Entry 9CLN (electron microscopy, 4.13 A resolution (low resolution: residue-level contacts below are approximate; hydrogen-bond / salt-bridge calls are withheld)); this record covers chains J and Z of the 4 polymer chains in the assembly.

# Chain J
Molecule: Hexon protein
Organism: Human adenovirus 5
UniProt: P04133 (CAPSH_ADE05); numbering as in UniProt (aligned over 1-952)
Amino-acid sequence (952 residues; row label = number of the first residue in the row):
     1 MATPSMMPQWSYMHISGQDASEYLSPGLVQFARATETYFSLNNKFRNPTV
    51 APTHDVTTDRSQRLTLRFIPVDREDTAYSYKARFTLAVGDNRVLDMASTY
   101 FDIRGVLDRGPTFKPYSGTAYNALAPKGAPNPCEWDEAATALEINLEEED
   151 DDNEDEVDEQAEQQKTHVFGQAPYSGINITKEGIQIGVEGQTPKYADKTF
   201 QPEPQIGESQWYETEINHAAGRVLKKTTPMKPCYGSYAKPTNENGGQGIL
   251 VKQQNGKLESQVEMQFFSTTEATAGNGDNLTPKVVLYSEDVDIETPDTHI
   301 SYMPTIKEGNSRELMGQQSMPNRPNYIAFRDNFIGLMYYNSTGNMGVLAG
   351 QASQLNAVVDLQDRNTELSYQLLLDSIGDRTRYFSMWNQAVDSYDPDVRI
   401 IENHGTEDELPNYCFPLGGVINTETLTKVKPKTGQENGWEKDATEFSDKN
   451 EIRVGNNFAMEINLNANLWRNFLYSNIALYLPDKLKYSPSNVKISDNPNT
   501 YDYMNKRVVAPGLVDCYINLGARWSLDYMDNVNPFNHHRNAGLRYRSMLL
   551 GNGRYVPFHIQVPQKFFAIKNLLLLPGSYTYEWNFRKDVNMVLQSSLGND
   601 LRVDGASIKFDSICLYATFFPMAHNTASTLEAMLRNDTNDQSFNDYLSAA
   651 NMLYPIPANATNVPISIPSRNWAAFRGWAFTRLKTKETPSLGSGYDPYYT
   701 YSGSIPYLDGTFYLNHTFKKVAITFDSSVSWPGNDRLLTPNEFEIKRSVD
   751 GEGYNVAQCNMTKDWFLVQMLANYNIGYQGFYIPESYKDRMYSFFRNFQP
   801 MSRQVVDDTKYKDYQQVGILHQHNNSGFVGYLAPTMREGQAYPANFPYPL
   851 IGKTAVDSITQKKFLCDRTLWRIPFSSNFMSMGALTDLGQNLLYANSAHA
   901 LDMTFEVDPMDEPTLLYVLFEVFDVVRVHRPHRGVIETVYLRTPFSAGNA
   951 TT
Not modelled in the structure: 1, 139-163, 952
Curated features (UniProtKB/Swiss-Prot):
  - site: Gly777 (Involved in interaction with pre-protein VI)
  - modified residue: Ala2 (N-acetylalanine), Ser175 (Phosphoserine), Tyr940 (Phosphotyrosine)

# Chain Z
Molecule: Prothrombin
Organism: Homo sapiens
Notes: EC 3.4.21.5
UniProt: P00734 (THRB_HUMAN); residues -42 to 579 here correspond to UniProt positions 1-622 (UniProt number = residue number + 43)
Amino-acid sequence (622 residues; row label = number of the first residue in the row; numbers below 1 keep their minus sign (Met-42 is residue -42)):
   -42 MAHVRGLQLPGCLALAALCSLVHSQHVFLAPQQARSLLQRVRRANTFLEE
     8 VRKGNLERECVEETCSYEEAFEALESSTATDVFWAKYTACETARTPRDKL
    58 AACLEGNCAEGLGTNYRGHVNITRSGIECQLWRSRYPHKPEINSTTHPGA
   108 DLQENFCRNPDSSTTGPWCYTTDPTVRRQECSIPVCGQDQVTVAMTPRSE
   158 GSSVNLSPPLEQCVPDRGQQYQGRLAVTTHGLPCLAWASAQAKALSKHQD
   208 FNSAVQLVENFCRNPDGDEEGVWCYVAGKPGDFGYCDLNYCEEAVEEETG
   258 DGLDEDSDRAIEGRTATSEYQTFFNPRTFGSGEADCGLRPLFEKKSLEDK
   308 TERELLESYIDGRIVEGSDAEIGMSPWQVMLFRKSPQELLCGASLISDRW
   358 VLTAAHCLLYPPWDKNFTENDLLVRIGKHSRTRYERNIEKISMLEKIYIH
   408 PRYNWRENLDRDIALMKLKKPVAFSDYIHPVCLPDRETAASLLQAGYKGR
   458 VTGWGNLKETWTANVGKGQPSVLQVVNLPIVERPVCKDSTRIRITDNMFC
   508 AGYKPDEGKRGDACEGDSGGPFVMKSPFNNRWYQMGIVSWGEGCDRDGKY
   558 GFYTHVFRLKKWIQKVIDQFGE
Not modelled in the structure: -42 to 0
Cystine bridges: Cys17-Cys22, Cys47-Cys60, Cys65-Cys143, Cys86-Cys126, Cys114-Cys138, Cys170-Cys248, Cys191-Cys231, Cys219-Cys243, Cys293-Cys439, Cys348-Cys364, Cys493-Cys507, Cys521-Cys551
Modified / non-standard residues: Glu6, Glu7, Glu14, Glu16, Glu19, Glu20, Glu25, Glu26, Glu29, Glu32 (gamma-carboxy-glutamic acid; CGU)
Metal / ion sites: Ca2+ site 1: Glu6, Glu16, Glu26; Ca2+ site 2: Glu6, Glu16, Glu20; Ca2+ site 3: Glu6, Glu16; Ca2+ site 4 near Glu7 (its only coordinating residue here); Ca2+ site 5 near Glu14 (its only coordinating residue here); Ca2+ site 6: Glu25 (shared with 1 residue of chain K); Ca2+ site 7: Glu26, Glu29
Curated features (UniProtKB/Swiss-Prot):
  - region: Ala508 to Val530 (High affinity receptor-binding region which is also known as the TP508 peptide)
  - active site (Charge relay system): His363, Asp419, Ser525
  - site (Cleavage): Arg155, Ser156, Arg271, Thr272, Arg320, Ile321
  - modified residue (4-carboxyglutamate): Glu6, Glu7, Glu14, Glu16, Glu19, Glu20, Glu25, Glu26, Glu29, Glu32
  - glycosylation (N-linked (GlcNAc...) asparagine): Asn78 (complex), Asn100 (complex), Asn373 (complex)

# How chain J and chain Z interact
Pairs across the interface (4):
  Glu271(J) - Tyr24(Z)
  Glu271(J) - Glu25(Z)
  Asn422(J) - Thr3(Z)
  Phe458(J) - Leu5(Z)
Also at the interface, not in a pair above, chain J (5 interface residues in all): Thr269, Thr270
Also at the interface, not in a pair above, chain Z (5 interface residues in all): Phe4

# Overview
Chain J and chain Z each contribute 5 residues to their interface. Glu6(Z), Glu16(Z) and Glu26(Z) coordinate
Ca2+ site 1. Glu6(Z), Glu16(Z) and Glu20(Z) coordinate Ca2+ site 2. From UniProt: 3 active-site residues on
chain Z.
Here chain J is Hexon protein (Human adenovirus 5) and chain Z is Prothrombin (Homo sapiens). Entry 9CLN
(Cryo-EM model derived from localized reconstruction of human adenovirus 5 (Ad5)-hexon-FII complex at 3.9A
resolution) was determined by electron microscopy (same publication as 9CLI, 9CLS, 9CM2, 9CM9 and 9CMO).
